8F6Y - chains C and D of the 5 polymer chains in the assembly; structure by electron microscopy, 2.79 A resolution.

== Chain C ==
Name: Acetylcholine receptor subunit beta
From: Tetronarce californica
UniProt: P02712 (ACHB_TETCF); residues 1-469 here correspond to UniProt positions 25-493 (UniProt number = residue number + 24)
Chain sequence (469 residues; each row starts with the number of its first residue):
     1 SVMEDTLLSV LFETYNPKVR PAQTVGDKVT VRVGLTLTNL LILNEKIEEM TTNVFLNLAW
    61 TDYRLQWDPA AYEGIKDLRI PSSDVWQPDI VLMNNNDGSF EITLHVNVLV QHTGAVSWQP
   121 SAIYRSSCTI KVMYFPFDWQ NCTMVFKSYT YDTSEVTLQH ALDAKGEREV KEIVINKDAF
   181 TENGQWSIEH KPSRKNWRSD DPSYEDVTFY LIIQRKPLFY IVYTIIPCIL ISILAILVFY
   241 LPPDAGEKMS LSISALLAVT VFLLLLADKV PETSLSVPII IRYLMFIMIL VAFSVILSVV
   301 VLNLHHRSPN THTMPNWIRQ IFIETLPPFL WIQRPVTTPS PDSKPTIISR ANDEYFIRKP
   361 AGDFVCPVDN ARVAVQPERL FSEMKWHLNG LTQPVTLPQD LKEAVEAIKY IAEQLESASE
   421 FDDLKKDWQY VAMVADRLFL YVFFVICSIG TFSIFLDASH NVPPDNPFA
Unresolved in the structure: 338-397
Disulfides: Cys128-Cys142
Glycans and other covalent adducts: glycan linked to Asn141

== Chain D ==
Name: Acetylcholine receptor subunit alpha
From: Tetronarce californica
UniProt: P02710 (ACHA_TETCF); residues 1-433 here correspond to UniProt positions 25-457 (UniProt number = residue number + 24)
Chain sequence (433 residues; numbered 1 to 433; the number before each row is that of its first residue):
     1 SEHETRLVAN LLENYNKVIR PVEHHTHFVD ITVGLQLIQL ISVDEVNQIV ETNVRLRQQW
    61 IDVRLRWNPA DYGGIKKIRL PSDDVWLPDL VLYNNADGDF AIVHMTKLLL DYTGKIMWTP
   121 PAIFKSYCEI IVTHFPFDQQ NCTMKLGIWT YDGTKVSISP ESDRPDLSTF MESGEWVMKD
   181 YRGWKHWVYY TCCPDTPYLD ITYHFIMQRI PLYFVVNVII PCLLFSFLTG LVFYLPTDSG
   241 EKMTLSISVL LSLTVFLLVI VELIPSTSSA VPLIGKYMLF TMIFVISSII ITVVVINTHH
   301 RSPSTHTMPQ WVRKIFIDTI PNVMFFSTMK RASKEKQENK IFADDIDISD ISGKQVTGEV
   361 IFQTPLIKNP DVKSAIEGVK YIAEHMKSDE ESSNAAEEWK YVAMVIDHIL LCVFMLICII
   421 GTVSVFAGRL IEL
Unresolved in the structure: 332-369, 427-433
Disulfides: Cys128-Cys142, Cys192-Cys193
Glycans and other covalent adducts: glycan linked to Asn141
Residues lining bound ligands:
  - choline ion (CHT): Tyr93, Trp149, Tyr190, Tyr198
  - Etomidate (V8D): Ser226, Phe227, Tyr277, Phe280, Thr281, Phe284, Phe414, Ile417, Cys418, Gly421, Thr422, Val425
Reported in the primary citation:
  - binding site for Etomidate: Phe227, Tyr277, Phe280, Phe284, Phe414, Ile417, Cys418

== Chain C / chain D interface ==
Pairs across the interface (95):
  Asn16(C) - Val8(D)
  Lys18(C) - Arg79(D)
  Lys18(C) - Pro81(D)
  Lys18(C) - Asp84(D)  salt bridge
  Val19(C) - Ser1(D)
  Val19(C) - Glu4(D)
  Val19(C) - Thr5(D)
  Arg20(C) - Ser1(D)  hydrogen bond (backbone-backbone)
  Ala22(C) - Ser1(D)  hydrogen bond (backbone-side chain)
  Val25(C) - Gly73(D)
  Val25(C) - Ile75(D)  hydrophobic
  Tyr63(C) - Ser1(D)
  Tyr63(C) - Glu2(D)  hydrogen bond (side chain-backbone)
  Met93(C) - Arg55(D)
  Asn96(C) - Gln39(D)
  Asn96(C) - Ile41(D)
  Gly98(C) - His104(D)
  Phe100(C) - Arg55(D)
  Phe100(C) - Pro121(D)  hydrophobic
  Tyr149(C) - Arg55(D)
  Tyr149(C) - Thr106(D)
  Tyr149(C) - Thr119(D)  hydrogen bond (side chain-backbone)
  Tyr149(C) - Pro120(D)
  Tyr149(C) - Pro121(D)
  Thr150(C) - Arg79(D)  hydrogen bond (backbone-side chain)
  Thr150(C) - Lys107(D)
  Tyr151(C) - Arg79(D)
  Tyr151(C) - Lys107(D)  hydrogen bond
  Glu155(C) - Arg79(D)  salt bridge
  Arg198(C) - Thr169(D)
  Gly246(C) - Glu241(D)
  Glu247(C) - Glu241(D)
  Lys248(C) - Glu241(D)
  Met249(C) - Glu241(D)  hydrogen bond (backbone-side chain)
  Ser250(C) - Glu241(D)
  Ile253(C) - Leu245(D)  hydrophobic
  Ile253(C) - Ser248(D)
  Leu256(C) - Phe225(D)  hydrophobic
  Leu256(C) - Leu228(D)  hydrophobic
  Leu257(C) - Ser252(D)
  Thr260(C) - Phe225(D)
  Thr260(C) - Phe256(D)
  Ala267(C) - Tyr213(D)  hydrogen bond (backbone-side chain)
  Ala267(C) - Asn217(D)
  Pro271(C) - Tyr213(D)
  Glu272(C) - Glu175(D)
  Glu272(C) - Tyr213(D)
  Glu272(C) - Phe214(D)
  Thr273(C) - Gly174(D)
  Thr273(C) - Tyr213(D)
  Ser274(C) - Gly174(D)  hydrogen bond (backbone-backbone)
  Ser274(C) - Ile210(D)  hydrogen bond (side chain-backbone)
  Ser274(C) - Leu212(D)
  Ser274(C) - Tyr213(D)
  Val277(C) - Leu212(D)  hydrophobic
  Ile281(C) - Val216(D)  hydrophobic
  Ile281(C) - Asn217(D)
  Met285(C) - Val216(D)
  Met285(C) - Ile220(D)  hydrophobic
  Met288(C) - Leu224(D)  hydrophobic
  Ala292(C) - Leu224(D)  hydrophobic
  Ile296(C) - Leu228(D)  hydrophobic
  Val299(C) - Leu231(D)  hydrophobic
  Val299(C) - Leu235(D)  hydrophobic
  Leu302(C) - Leu235(D)  hydrophobic
  Leu302(C) - Pro236(D)
  Leu302(C) - Glu241(D)
  Asn303(C) - Tyr234(D)  hydrogen bond (side chain-backbone)
  Asn303(C) - Pro236(D)
  His306(C) - Pro236(D)
  His306(C) - Asp238(D)
  Arg307(C) - Tyr234(D)  hydrogen bond
  Arg307(C) - Thr328(D)  hydrogen bond
  Pro309(C) - Lys330(D)
  Asn310(C) - Lys330(D)
  Asn310(C) - Glu397(D)
  Thr311(C) - Met329(D)
  Thr311(C) - Lys330(D)  hydrogen bond (backbone-backbone)
  Thr311(C) - Met404(D)
  His312(C) - Thr328(D)  hydrogen bond
  His312(C) - Met404(D)  hydrogen bond
  Thr313(C) - Thr328(D)  hydrogen bond (backbone-backbone)
  Asp400(C) - Lys373(D)  salt bridge
  Asp400(C) - Ile376(D)
  Glu403(C) - Lys380(D)  salt bridge
  Ala404(C) - Ile376(D)  hydrophobic
  Ala407(C) - Val379(D)  hydrophobic
  Ala407(C) - Ala383(D)  hydrophobic
  Ile408(C) - Val379(D)  hydrophobic
  Tyr410(C) - Ala383(D)
  Tyr410(C) - Lys387(D)
  Tyr410(C) - Glu390(D)  hydrogen bond
  Ile411(C) - Ile382(D)  hydrophobic
  Ile411(C) - Met386(D)  hydrophobic
  Gln414(C) - Glu390(D)  hydrogen bond
Also at the interface, not in a pair above, chain C (71 interface residues in all): Thr14, Pro21, Arg64, Trp86, Asn95, Ser127, Asp152, Leu263, Leu264, Val270, Leu275, Ser276, Ile289, Val295, Val300, Pro315, Leu401
Also at the interface, not in a pair above, chain D (66 interface residues in all): Leu12, Gly74, Ile123, Met171, Ser173, Pro221, Ser239, Val255, Val259, Tyr401

== Summary ==
Chain C and chain D form an interface of 71 and 66 residues respectively, with 19 hydrogen bonds and 4 salt
bridges. Polar contacts include Lys18(C)-Asp84(D), Glu155(C)-Arg79(D) and Asp400(C)-Lys373(D). Bound to chain
D: Etomidate and choline ion. From the paper: a binding site for Etomidate at Phe227(D), Tyr277(D) and
Phe280(D) among others.
Chain C is Acetylcholine receptor subunit beta and chain D is Acetylcholine receptor subunit alpha, both from
Tetronarce californica; the structure, Cryo-EM structure of Torpedo nicotinic acetylcholine receptor in
complex with etomidate, desensitized-like state, was determined by electron microscopy, deposited together
with 8ESK, 8F2S and 8F6Z.
